PDB entry 8UCL | electron microscopy, 3.18 A resolution | chains a and e of the 10 polymer chains in the assembly

# Chain a
Protein: Cytochrome c oxidase subunit 1
Source organism: Komagataella pastoris
Reference sequence: F2R0K8 (F2R0K8_KOMPC); residue numbers follow UniProt; this construct covers 1-535
Chain sequence (535 residues; row label = number of the first residue in the row):
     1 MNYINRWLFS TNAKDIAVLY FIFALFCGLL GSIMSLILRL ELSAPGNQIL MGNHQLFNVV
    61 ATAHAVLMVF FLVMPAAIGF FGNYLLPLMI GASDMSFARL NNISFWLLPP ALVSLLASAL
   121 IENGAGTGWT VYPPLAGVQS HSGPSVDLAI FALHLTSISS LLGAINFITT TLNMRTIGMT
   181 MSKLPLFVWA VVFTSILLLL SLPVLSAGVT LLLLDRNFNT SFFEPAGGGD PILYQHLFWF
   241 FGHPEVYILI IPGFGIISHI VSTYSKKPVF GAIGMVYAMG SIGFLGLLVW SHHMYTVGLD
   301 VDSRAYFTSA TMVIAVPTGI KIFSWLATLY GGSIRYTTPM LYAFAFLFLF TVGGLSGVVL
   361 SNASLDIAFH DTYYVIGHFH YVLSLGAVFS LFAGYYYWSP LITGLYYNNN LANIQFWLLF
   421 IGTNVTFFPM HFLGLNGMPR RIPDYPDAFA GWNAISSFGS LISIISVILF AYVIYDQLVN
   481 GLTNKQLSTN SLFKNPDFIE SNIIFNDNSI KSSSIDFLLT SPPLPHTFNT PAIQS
Construct notes: conflict I4 (Met in F2R0K8), I16 (Met in F2R0K8), I22 (Met in F2R0K8), 34 further conflict positions vs the reference (F2R0K8) not listed
Metal / ion sites: Cu ion: H243, H292
Residues lining bound ligands:
  - heme a (HEA), molecule 1: F21, A24, L25, G28, L29, S35, L38, R39, L42, F57, A61, H64, A65, M68, V69, L72, G128, W129, Y373, I376, F379, H380, L383, S384, V388, L391, F392, Y395, T426, F427, M430, R440, R441, V467
  - heme a (HEA), molecule 2: W129, W239, H243, V246, Y247, I250, H292, H293, I314, A315, T318, G319, T351, G354, L355, G357, V358, L360, S361, D366, H370, V375, H378, F379, V382, L383, R440
  - phosphatidylethanolamine (PTY), molecule 1: S96, F97, A98, R99, L100, I103, I158, L162
  - phosphatidylethanolamine (PTY), molecule 2: F270, F323, A327, Y330
  - phosphatidylethanolamine (PTY), molecule 3: Y336, L341, F344, W417, F420

# Chain e
Protein: Cytochrome c oxidase subunit 5
Source organism: Komagataella pastoris
Reference sequence: F2QVW8 (F2QVW8_KOMPC); numbering as in UniProt (aligned over 28-151)
Chain sequence (124 residues; numbered 28 to 151; the number before each row is that of its first residue):
    28 NATVTNLEKR WEDLPETDQK DIISQLSERQ KLPWKDLTLS EKKAAWYISF GEWGPRRPVH
    88 TKEDKLYIFW GTVIGIVISA TIFGAFRYNR NVPKTMNREW QAASDEYLKS KNAEPFTGYS
   148 QIQS
Residues lining bound ligands: phosphatidylethanolamine (PTY): P85, H87, K92, F96, T99

# Chain a / chain e interface
Pairs across the interface - 52 pairs, chain a then chain e:
  L40(a) - F113(e)
  A44(a) - R117(e)
  P45(a) - N118(e)
  P45(a) - P120(e)
  P45(a) - M123(e)  hydrophobic
  N47(a) - N118(e)  hydrogen bond (backbone-side chain)
  Q48(a) - N118(e)
  I49(a) - F113(e)  hydrophobic
  R335(a) - V86(e)
  Y336(a) - H87(e)
  N409(a) - V86(e)
  N409(a) - H87(e)
  N410(a) - D91(e)
  N410(a) - Y94(e)
  N413(a) - H87(e)  hydrogen bond
  N413(a) - I95(e)
  I414(a) - I95(e)  hydrophobic
  I414(a) - G98(e)
  W417(a) - I95(e)
  W417(a) - T99(e)
  L418(a) - G102(e)
  I421(a) - I103(e)  hydrophobic
  D447(a) - T122(e)  hydrogen bond
  D447(a) - M123(e)
  D447(a) - Q150(e)  hydrogen bond (backbone-side chain)
  A450(a) - Q150(e)
  A454(a) - F110(e)
  A454(a) - R114(e)
  F458(a) - S106(e)
  F458(a) - A107(e)
  L461(a) - S106(e)
  L461(a) - F110(e)  hydrophobic
  I462(a) - S106(e)
  T489(a) - R84(e)
  T489(a) - P85(e)
  T489(a) - V86(e)
  L492(a) - P82(e)  hydrophobic
  P496(a) - P82(e)
  P496(a) - R83(e)
  D497(a) - R83(e)  hydrogen bond (backbone-side chain)
  I499(a) - F77(e)
  E500(a) - F77(e)
  E500(a) - R83(e)  hydrogen bond (backbone-side chain)
  S501(a) - S76(e)
  S501(a) - F77(e)
  N502(a) - S76(e)  hydrogen bond (backbone-backbone)
  N502(a) - G78(e)
  N502(a) - W80(e)  hydrogen bond (side chain-backbone)
  N502(a) - R83(e)
  I503(a) - I50(e)  hydrophobic
  F505(a) - P82(e)  hydrophobic
  N506(a) - P82(e)
Interface residues without a listed pair, chain a (39 interface residues in all): S43, A448, S457, Q486, S488, N490, F498
Interface residues without a listed pair, chain e (32 interface residues in all): I75, I109, Q148

# Overview
39 residues of chain a and 32 residues of chain e are in contact, with 8 hydrogen bonds. Among the polar pairs
are N47(a)-N118(e), N413(a)-H87(e) and D447(a)-T122(e). One phosphatidylethanolamine molecule is bound between
chain a and chain e.
Here chain a is Cytochrome c oxidase subunit 1 and chain e is Cytochrome c oxidase subunit 5, both from
Komagataella pastoris. Entry 8UCL (Komagataella pastoris Cytochrome c oxidase in complex with human VMAT2 and
Tetrabenazine) was determined by electron microscopy.
